Entry 9D5V (X-ray diffraction, 1.26 A resolution); this record covers chains A and B.

[Chain A]
Protein: Cobalt-containing nitrile hydratase subunit alpha
From: Pseudonocardia thermophila
Notes: EC 4.2.1.84
UniProtKB: Q7SID2 (NHAA_PSETH); residues 1-204 here = UniProt positions 1-204
Chain sequence (204 residues; numbered 1 to 204; the number before each row is that of its first residue):
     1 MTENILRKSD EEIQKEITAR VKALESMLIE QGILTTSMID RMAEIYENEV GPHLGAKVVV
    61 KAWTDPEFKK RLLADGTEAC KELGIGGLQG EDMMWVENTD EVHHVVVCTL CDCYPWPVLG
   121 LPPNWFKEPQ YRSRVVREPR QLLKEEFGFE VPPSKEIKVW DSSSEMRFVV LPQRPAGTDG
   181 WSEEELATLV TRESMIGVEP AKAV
Not modelled in the structure: 1
Construct notes: engineered mutation Asp112 (Ser in Q7SID2)
Swiss-Prot annotation at these positions:
  - binding site (Co(2+)): Cys108, Cys111, Cys113
  - modified residue: Cys111 (Cysteine sulfinic acid (-SO2H)), Cys113 (Cysteine sulfenic acid (-SOH))
What the authors report for this chain:
  - mutagenesis - S112D: decreased catalytic activity
  - mutagenesis - S112D: decreased binding to cobalt
  - binding site for glycerol: Asp112

[Chain B]
Protein: Cobalt-containing nitrile hydratase subunit beta
From: Pseudonocardia thermophila
Notes: EC 4.2.1.84
UniProtKB: Q7SID3 (NHAB_PSETH); residues 1-228 here = UniProt positions 1-228
Chain sequence (228 residues; each row starts with the number of its first residue):
     1 MNGVYDVGGT DGLGPINRPA DEPVFRAEWE KVAFAMFPAT FRAGFMGLDE FRFGIEQMNP
    61 AEYLESPYYW HWIRTYIHHG VRTGKIDLEE LERRTQYYRE NPDAPLPEHE QKPELIEFVN
   121 QAVYGGLPAS REVDRPPKFK EGDVVRFSTA SPKGHARRAR YVRGKTGTVV KHHGAYIYPD
   181 TAGNGLGECP EHLYTVRFTA QELWGPEGDP NSSVYYDCWE PYIELVDT
What the authors report for this chain:
  - binding site for glycerol: Arg52

[How chain A and chain B interact]
Residue-residue contacts - 192 pairs, chain A then chain B:
  Asn4(A) with Glu65(B), hydrogen bond
  Arg7(A) with Glu65(B), salt bridge
  Gln14(A) with Trp29(B), hydrogen bond
  Glu16(A) with Arg99(B), salt bridge
  Ile17(A) with Trp29(B), hydrophobic; Pro67(B), hydrophobic
  Thr18(A) with Trp29(B)
  Ala19(A) with Thr95(B); Tyr98(B); Arg99(B)
  Arg20(A) with Trp70(B); Thr95(B); Arg99(B)
  Val21(A) with Trp29(B), hydrophobic; Val32(B), hydrophobic; Ile73(B), hydrophobic
  Lys22(A) with Tyr98(B); Pro102(B), hydrogen bond (side chain-backbone); Asp103(B); Ala104(B), hydrogen bond (side chain-backbone); Leu106(B)
  Ala23(A) with Leu91(B); Arg94(B); Thr95(B); Tyr98(B)
  Leu24(A) with Met36(B), hydrophobic; Tyr76(B), hydrophobic; Leu91(B)
  Glu25(A) with Val32(B); Met36(B); Leu106(B)
  Ser26(A) with Arg94(B), hydrogen bond; Tyr98(B); Pro107(B)
  Met27(A) with Asp87(B); Glu90(B); Leu91(B), hydrophobic; Arg94(B)
  Leu28(A) with Met36(B), hydrophobic; Thr40(B); Phe45(B), hydrophobic; Ile86(B), hydrophobic
  Ile29(A) with Leu106(B), hydrophobic; Pro107(B); His109(B)
  Glu30(A) with Arg94(B), salt bridge; Pro107(B)
  Gln31(A) with Phe45(B); Lys85(B); Ile86(B)
  Gly32(A) with Lys112(B), hydrogen bond (backbone-side chain)
  Ile33(A) with Ala39(B); Ala43(B), hydrophobic; Leu115(B)
  Leu34(A) with Met36(B), hydrophobic; Ala39(B), hydrophobic
  Thr35(A) with His109(B); Glu110(B); Gln111(B), hydrogen bond; Leu115(B)
  Thr36(A) with His109(B), hydrogen bond (backbone-side chain); Gln111(B), hydrogen bond
  Ser37(A) with Gln111(B), hydrogen bond; Ile116(B)
  Met38(A) with Ala39(B), hydrophobic; Leu115(B), hydrophobic; Ile116(B), hydrophobic; Val119(B), hydrophobic
  Ile39(A) with Ala35(B), hydrophobic
  Arg41(A) with Val119(B); Asn120(B), hydrogen bond
  Met42(A) with Phe34(B), hydrophobic; Ala35(B), hydrophobic; Pro38(B), hydrophobic; Val119(B), hydrophobic
  Ala43(A) with Lys31(B)
  Ile45(A) with Val119(B), hydrophobic; Asn120(B); Val123(B), hydrophobic; Tyr124(B)
  Tyr46(A) with Val24(B); Phe34(B), hydrophobic; Val123(B)
  Glu47(A) with Phe25(B); Lys31(B), salt bridge
  Glu49(A) with Tyr124(B), hydrogen bond
  Val50(A) with Tyr124(B)
  Gly86(A) with Val123(B); Tyr124(B)
  Gly87(A) with Val123(B); Tyr124(B); Gly126(B)
  Leu88(A) with Ala122(B); Val123(B), hydrogen bond (backbone-backbone); Gly126(B); Leu127(B), hydrophobic
  Gln89(A) with Leu48(B)
  Glu91(A) with Gly126(B); Leu127(B), hydrogen bond (side chain-backbone); Pro128(B)
  Asp92(A) with Tyr176(B), hydrogen bond
  Met94(A) with Lys171(B); His173(B)
  Cys108(A) with Arg157(B)
  Thr109(A) with Tyr5(B); Val7(B); Gly8(B); Tyr161(B)
  Leu110(A) with Tyr5(B); Asp6(B); Arg157(B); Tyr216(B)
  Cys111(A) with Arg52(B); Arg157(B), hydrogen bond
  Asp112(A) with Tyr68(B), hydrogen bond
  Cys113(A) with Arg52(B); Arg157(B)
  Trp116(A) with Phe34(B), hydrophobic
  Leu121(A) with Val24(B), hydrophobic; Phe25(B), hydrophobic; Phe34(B), hydrophobic; Tyr69(B)
  Pro123(A) with Glu22(B)
  Asn124(A) with Glu22(B), hydrogen bond (backbone-side chain); Arg26(B)
  Trp125(A) with Ile16(B), hydrophobic; Asn17(B); Arg18(B)
  Lys127(A) with Tyr68(B)
  Pro129(A) with Leu13(B)
  Gln130(A) with Leu13(B), hydrogen bond (side chain-backbone); Gly14(B); Pro15(B); Ile16(B)
  Tyr131(A) with Ile16(B)
  Arg132(A) with Tyr5(B), hydrogen bond (side chain-backbone); Val7(B); Tyr63(B), hydrogen bond
  Ser133(A) with Val7(B); Gly8(B); Gly9(B), hydrogen bond (backbone-backbone); Thr10(B); Leu13(B)
  Val136(A) with Gly9(B); Tyr161(B); Trp204(B), hydrogen bond (backbone-side chain); Val214(B)
  Arg137(A) with Gly9(B); Asp11(B), salt bridge; Trp204(B)
  Pro139(A) with Ser212(B)
  Arg140(A) with Asp209(B), salt bridge; Asn211(B), hydrogen bond (side chain-backbone)
  Glu146(A) with Ile16(B); Arg18(B), salt bridge
  Phe147(A) with Arg18(B)
  Pro153(A) with Asn211(B)
  Ser154(A) with Asn211(B)
  Lys155(A) with Asn211(B), hydrogen bond (backbone-side chain)
  Glu156(A) with Arg197(B), salt bridge; Asn211(B), hydrogen bond (backbone-side chain); Ser213(B)
  Ile157(A) with Asn211(B), hydrogen bond (backbone-backbone); Ser212(B), hydrogen bond (backbone-side chain); Ser213(B), hydrogen bond (backbone-backbone)
  Lys158(A) with Arg197(B); Ser213(B); Tyr215(B), hydrogen bond
  Val159(A) with Ser213(B), hydrogen bond (backbone-backbone); Val214(B); Tyr215(B), hydrogen bond (backbone-backbone)
  Trp160(A) with Thr195(B); Tyr215(B), hydrophobic
  Asp161(A) with Tyr161(B), hydrogen bond; Tyr215(B), hydrogen bond (backbone-backbone); Tyr216(B)
  Ser163(A) with Arg157(B), hydrogen bond (backbone-side chain); Tyr216(B); Asp217(B), hydrogen bond (side chain-backbone); Trp219(B)
  Ser164(A) with Leu193(B); Asp217(B), hydrogen bond; Trp219(B)
  Glu165(A) with Leu48(B); Arg52(B), salt bridge; Ala129(B)
  Met166(A) with His173(B); Tyr176(B); Asp217(B)
  Arg167(A) with Arg52(B)
  Phe168(A) with Thr195(B); Asp217(B)
Also at the interface, not in a pair above, chain A (85 interface residues in all): Thr2, Glu128, Leu142, Ser162, Glu199
Also at the interface, not in a pair above, chain B (95 interface residues in all): Ala27, Phe37, Leu64, Trp72, Arg74, Ile77, Phe118, Gly125, Arg158, Ala159
Interface features reported in the paper:
  - specific contacts: Asp112(A)-Tyr68(B) (hydrogen bond)

[Overview]
85 residues of chain A face 95 of chain B across their interface; the contacts include 37 hydrogen bonds and 9
salt bridges. Polar contacts include Arg7(A)-Glu65(B), Glu16(A)-Arg99(B) and Glu30(A)-Arg94(B). The authors
report a hydrogen bond between Asp112(A) and Tyr68(B). From the paper: a binding site for glycerol at
Asp112(A) and Arg52(B); S112D of chain A reduces catalytic activity.
Chain A is Cobalt-containing nitrile hydratase subunit alpha and chain B is Cobalt-containing nitrile
hydratase subunit beta, both from Pseudonocardia thermophila; the structure, Nitrile hydratase S112D mutant,
was determined by X-ray diffraction (same publication as 9D5U and 9D5Y).
